2PW2 - chains A and C of the 3 polymer chains in the assembly; structure by X-ray diffraction, 2.55 A resolution.

[Chain A]
Protein: 2F5 Fab' heavy chain
From: Homo sapiens
Notes: antibody fragment or engineered binder
Chain sequence (214 residues; each row starts with the number of its first residue):
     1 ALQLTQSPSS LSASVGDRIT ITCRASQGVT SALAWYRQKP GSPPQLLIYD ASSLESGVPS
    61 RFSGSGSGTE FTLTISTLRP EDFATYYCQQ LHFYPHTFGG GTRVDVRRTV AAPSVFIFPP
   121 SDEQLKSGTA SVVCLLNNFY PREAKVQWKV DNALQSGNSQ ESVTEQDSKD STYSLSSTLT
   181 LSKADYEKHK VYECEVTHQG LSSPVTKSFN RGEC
Disulfide bonds: Cys23-Cys88, Cys134-Cys194

[Chain C]
Protein: peptide epitope
Chain sequence (8 residues; numbered 1 to 8; the number before each row is that of its first residue):
     1 ELDKWKSL
Disordered / not traced: 6-8

[Interface between chain A and chain C]
Pairs across the interface (10; chain A residue first):
  Leu91(A) - Asp3(C)
  His92(A) - Leu2(C)
  His92(A) - Asp3(C)  hydrogen bond (backbone-backbone)
  Phe93(A) - Glu1(C)
  Phe93(A) - Leu2(C)  hydrophobic
  Tyr94(A) - Glu1(C)  hydrogen bond (backbone-backbone)
  Tyr94(A) - Leu2(C)
  Tyr94(A) - Asp3(C)  hydrogen bond
  Tyr94(A) - Lys4(C)  hydrogen bond (side chain-backbone)
  His96(A) - Asp3(C)  salt bridge

[In short]
5 residues of chain A face 4 of chain C across their interface; the contacts include 4 hydrogen bonds and 1
salt bridge. Polar pairs include His96(A)-Asp3(C), Tyr94(A)-Asp3(C) and Tyr94(A)-Lys4(C).
Chain A is 2F5 Fab' heavy chain (Homo sapiens) and chain C is peptide epitope; the structure, Crystal
structure of the HIV-1 Cross Neutralizing Monoclonal Antibody 2F5 in complex with gp41 Peptide ELDKWKSL, was
determined by X-ray diffraction (same publication as 1U8H, 1U8I, 1U8J, 1U8L, 1U8M, 1U8N and 14 further
entries).
